Entry 6F77 (X-ray diffraction, 1.79 A resolution); this record covers chains A and B.

Chain A:
Molecule: Aspartate aminotransferase A
From: Rhizobium meliloti (strain 1021)
Notes: EC 2.6.1.1
UniProt: Q02635 (AATA_RHIME); the author numbering skips numbers that UniProt does not, so the offset changes along the chain: 1-219 = UniProt 1-219; 221-401 = UniProt 220-400
Amino-acid sequence (400 residues; row label = number of the first residue in the row; note: 1 number in that range is skipped by the numbering (no residue carries it; nothing is unmodelled there)):
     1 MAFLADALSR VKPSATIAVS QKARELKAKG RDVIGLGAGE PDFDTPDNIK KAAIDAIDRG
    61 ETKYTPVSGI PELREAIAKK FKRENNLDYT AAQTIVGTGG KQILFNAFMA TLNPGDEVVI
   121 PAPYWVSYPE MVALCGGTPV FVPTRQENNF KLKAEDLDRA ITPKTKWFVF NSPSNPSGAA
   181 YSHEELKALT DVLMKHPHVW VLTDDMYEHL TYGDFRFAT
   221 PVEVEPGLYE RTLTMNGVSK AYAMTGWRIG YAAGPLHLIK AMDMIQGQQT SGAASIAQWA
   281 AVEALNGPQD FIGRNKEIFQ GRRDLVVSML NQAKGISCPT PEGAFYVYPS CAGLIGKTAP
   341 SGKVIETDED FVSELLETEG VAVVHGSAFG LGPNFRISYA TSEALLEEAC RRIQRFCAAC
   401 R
Unresolved in the structure: 1
Ligand contacts: pyridoxal phosphate (PLP): Gly99, Gly100, Lys101, Leu104, Trp125, Tyr128, Asn171, Asn175, Asp204, Met206, Tyr207, Met235, Ser239, Lys240, Arg248, Tyr326
UniProt features mapped onto this chain:
  - binding site (L-aspartate): Gly39, Trp125, Asn175, Arg376
  - site: Lys12 (Important for prephenate aminotransferase activity)
  - modified residue: Lys240 (N6-(pyridoxal phosphate)lysine)
From the paper describing this entry:
  - mutagenesis - K12G: decreased binding to prephenate
  - mutagenesis - K12G: unchanged binding to oxaloacetate
  - mutagenesis - K12G: unchanged catalytic activity
  - specificity-determining residues: Lys12

Chain B:
Molecule: Aspartate aminotransferase A
From: Rhizobium meliloti (strain 1021)
Notes: EC 2.6.1.1
UniProt: Q02635 (AATA_RHIME); the author numbering skips numbers that UniProt does not, so the offset changes along the chain: 1-219 = UniProt 1-219; 221-401 = UniProt 220-400
Amino-acid sequence (400 residues; each row starts with the number of its first residue; note: 1 number in that range is skipped by the numbering (no residue carries it; nothing is unmodelled there)):
     1 MAFLADALSR VKPSATIAVS QKARELKAKG RDVIGLGAGE PDFDTPDNIK KAAIDAIDRG
    61 ETKYTPVSGI PELREAIAKK FKRENNLDYT AAQTIVGTGG KQILFNAFMA TLNPGDEVVI
   121 PAPYWVSYPE MVALCGGTPV FVPTRQENNF KLKAEDLDRA ITPKTKWFVF NSPSNPSGAA
   181 YSHEELKALT DVLMKHPHVW VLTDDMYEHL TYGDFRFAT
   221 PVEVEPGLYE RTLTMNGVSK AYAMTGWRIG YAAGPLHLIK AMDMIQGQQT SGAASIAQWA
   281 AVEALNGPQD FIGRNKEIFQ GRRDLVVSML NQAKGISCPT PEGAFYVYPS CAGLIGKTAP
   341 SGKVIETDED FVSELLETEG VAVVHGSAFG LGPNFRISYA TSEALLEEAC RRIQRFCAAC
   401 R
Unresolved in the structure: 1
Modified residues: Lys240 ((2S)-2-amino-6-[[3-hydroxy-2-methyl-5-(phosphonooxymethyl)pyridin-4-yl]methylideneamino]hexanoic acid; LLP)
UniProt features mapped onto this chain:
  - binding site (L-aspartate): Gly39, Trp125, Asn175, Arg376
  - site: Lys12 (Important for prephenate aminotransferase activity)
  - modified residue: Lys240 (N6-(pyridoxal phosphate)lysine)

Interface between chain A and chain B:
Residue-residue contacts - 136 pairs, chain A then chain B:
  Ala2(A) - Asn113(B)
  Ala2(A) - Lys166(B)  hydrogen bond (backbone-side chain)
  Phe3(A) - Thr111(B)
  Phe3(A) - Lys166(B)  hydrogen bond (backbone-side chain)
  Phe3(A) - Trp200(B)  hydrophobic
  Phe3(A) - His257(B)
  Phe3(A) - Leu258(B)  hydrophobic
  Leu4(A) - Ala110(B)
  Leu4(A) - Thr111(B)
  Leu4(A) - Asn113(B)
  Leu4(A) - Ala261(B)  hydrophobic
  Ala5(A) - Met109(B)
  Ala5(A) - Ala110(B)  hydrogen bond (backbone-backbone)
  Ala5(A) - Thr111(B)
  Ala5(A) - Leu112(B)
  Ala5(A) - Asn113(B)
  Asp6(A) - Asn113(B)  hydrogen bond (backbone-side chain)
  Leu8(A) - Ala110(B)
  Leu8(A) - Ala261(B)  hydrophobic
  Leu8(A) - Met264(B)  hydrophobic
  Leu8(A) - Ile265(B)  hydrophobic
  Val11(A) - Gln268(B)
  Gly39(A) - Tyr64(B)
  Glu40(A) - Lys63(B)
  Glu40(A) - Tyr64(B)  hydrogen bond (side chain-backbone)
  Pro41(A) - Lys63(B)  hydrogen bond (backbone-side chain)
  Asp42(A) - Lys63(B)
  Phe43(A) - Lys63(B)  hydrogen bond (backbone-side chain)
  Asp44(A) - Gly60(B)
  Asp44(A) - Thr62(B)  hydrogen bond
  Thr45(A) - Thr62(B)
  Lys50(A) - Ile57(B)  hydrogen bond (side chain-backbone)
  Lys50(A) - Asp58(B)  hydrogen bond (side chain-backbone)
  Lys50(A) - Gly60(B)
  Ala53(A) - Ile57(B)  hydrophobic
  Ile54(A) - Ile54(B)  hydrophobic
  Ile54(A) - Asp58(B)
  Ile57(A) - Lys50(B)  hydrogen bond (backbone-side chain)
  Ile57(A) - Ala53(B)  hydrophobic
  Ile57(A) - Ile54(B)  hydrophobic
  Ile57(A) - Ile57(B)  hydrophobic
  Ile57(A) - Trp247(B)  hydrophobic
  Asp58(A) - Lys50(B)
  Asp58(A) - Ile54(B)
  Gly60(A) - Asp44(B)
  Gly60(A) - Lys50(B)
  Thr62(A) - Asp44(B)  hydrogen bond
  Thr62(A) - Thr45(B)
  Thr62(A) - Thr245(B)
  Thr62(A) - Gly246(B)  hydrogen bond (backbone-backbone)
  Thr62(A) - Trp247(B)
  Lys63(A) - Glu40(B)
  Lys63(A) - Pro41(B)  hydrogen bond (side chain-backbone)
  Lys63(A) - Asp42(B)  hydrogen bond (side chain-backbone)
  Lys63(A) - Phe43(B)  hydrogen bond (side chain-backbone)
  Lys63(A) - Thr245(B)
  Lys63(A) - Gly246(B)
  Tyr64(A) - Gly39(B)
  Tyr64(A) - Glu40(B)  hydrogen bond (backbone-side chain)
  Tyr64(A) - Lys240(B)
  Tyr64(A) - Thr245(B)
  Tyr64(A) - Gly246(B)
  Tyr64(A) - Arg248(B)
  Thr98(A) - Thr98(B)
  Thr98(A) - Thr270(B)
  Lys101(A) - Gly267(B)  hydrogen bond (side chain-backbone)
  Lys101(A) - Gln268(B)
  Lys101(A) - Gln269(B)
  Lys101(A) - Ser271(B)  hydrogen bond
  Gln102(A) - Gln269(B)  hydrogen bond (backbone-backbone)
  Phe105(A) - Met109(B)  hydrophobic
  Phe105(A) - Gln268(B)
  Phe105(A) - Gln269(B)
  Met109(A) - Ala5(B)
  Met109(A) - Phe105(B)  hydrophobic
  Ala110(A) - Leu4(B)
  Ala110(A) - Ala5(B)  hydrogen bond (backbone-backbone)
  Ala110(A) - Leu8(B)
  Thr111(A) - Phe3(B)
  Thr111(A) - Ala5(B)
  Leu112(A) - Ala5(B)
  Asn113(A) - Ala2(B)
  Asn113(A) - Leu4(B)
  Asn113(A) - Ala5(B)
  Asn113(A) - Asp6(B)  hydrogen bond (side chain-backbone)
  Ser127(A) - Gln268(B)
  Glu130(A) - Gln268(B)  hydrogen bond
  Met131(A) - Gln268(B)
  Leu134(A) - Gln268(B)
  Lys166(A) - Ala2(B)  hydrogen bond (side chain-backbone)
  Lys166(A) - Phe3(B)  hydrogen bond (side chain-backbone)
  Trp200(A) - Phe3(B)  hydrophobic
  Lys240(A) - Tyr64(B)  hydrogen bond
  Thr245(A) - Thr62(B)
  Thr245(A) - Lys63(B)
  Thr245(A) - Tyr64(B)
  Gly246(A) - Thr62(B)  hydrogen bond (backbone-backbone)
  Gly246(A) - Lys63(B)
  Gly246(A) - Tyr64(B)
  Gly246(A) - Ala274(B)
  Gly246(A) - Ser275(B)  hydrogen bond (backbone-backbone)
  Trp247(A) - Ile57(B)  hydrophobic
  Trp247(A) - Thr62(B)
  Trp247(A) - Ala274(B)
  Trp247(A) - Ile276(B)  hydrophobic
  Arg248(A) - Tyr64(B)
  Arg248(A) - Thr270(B)  hydrogen bond (side chain-backbone)
  Arg248(A) - Ser271(B)
  Arg248(A) - Gly272(B)
  Arg248(A) - Ala273(B)
  Arg248(A) - Ala274(B)
  His257(A) - Phe3(B)
  Ala261(A) - Leu4(B)  hydrophobic
  Ala261(A) - Leu8(B)  hydrophobic
  Met264(A) - Leu8(B)  hydrophobic
  Ile265(A) - Leu8(B)  hydrophobic
  Gly267(A) - Lys101(B)  hydrogen bond (backbone-side chain)
  Gln268(A) - Lys101(B)
  Gln268(A) - Phe105(B)
  Gln268(A) - Glu130(B)  hydrogen bond
  Gln268(A) - Met131(B)
  Gln269(A) - Lys101(B)
  Gln269(A) - Gln102(B)  hydrogen bond (backbone-backbone)
  Gln269(A) - Phe105(B)
  Gln269(A) - Gln269(B)
  Thr270(A) - Thr98(B)
  Thr270(A) - Arg248(B)  hydrogen bond (backbone-side chain)
  Ser271(A) - Lys101(B)
  Ser271(A) - Arg248(B)
  Gly272(A) - Arg248(B)  hydrogen bond (backbone-side chain)
  Ala273(A) - Arg248(B)
  Ala274(A) - Gly246(B)
  Ala274(A) - Trp247(B)
  Ala274(A) - Arg248(B)
  Ser275(A) - Gly246(B)  hydrogen bond (backbone-backbone)
  Ile276(A) - Trp247(B)  hydrophobic
Also at the interface, not in a pair above, chain A (62 interface residues in all): Trp167, Ser239, Ala243, Met244, Leu258
Also at the interface, not in a pair above, chain B (61 interface residues in all): Val11, Ser127, Leu134, Trp167, Ser239, Met244

Summary:
Chain A and chain B form an interface of 62 and 61 residues respectively, with 35 hydrogen bonds. Polar
contacts include Ala2(A)-Lys166(B), Phe3(A)-Lys166(B) and Asp6(A)-Asn113(B). Bound to chain A: pyridoxal
phosphate. From the paper: K12G of chain A reduces binding to prephenate; the specificity determinant
Lys12(A).
Chain A is Aspartate aminotransferase A and chain B is Aspartate aminotransferase A, both from Rhizobium
meliloti (strain 1021); the structure, Crystal structure of the prephenate aminotransferase from Rhizobium
meliloti, was determined by X-ray diffraction together with 6F35 and 6F5V from the same study.
